6BZ1 - chains C and H of the 4 polymer chains in the assembly; structure by X-ray diffraction, 2.97 A resolution.

[Chain C]
Name: MEF2 chimera
From: Homo sapiens
Reference sequence: chimeric construct of Q02078, Q02080: residues 1-64 from Q02078 (MEF2A_HUMAN) positions 1-64 (same numbers); residues 65-91 from Q02080 positions 65-91 (same numbers); residues 92-95 from Q02078 (MEF2A_HUMAN) positions 92-95 (same numbers)
Amino-acid sequence (95 residues; row label = number of the first residue in the row):
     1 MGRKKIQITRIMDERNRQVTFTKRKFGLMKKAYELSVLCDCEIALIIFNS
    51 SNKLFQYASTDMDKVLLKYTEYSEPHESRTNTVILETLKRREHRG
Unresolved in the structure: 1, 92-95
Sequence notes: engineered mutation Val83 (Asp in Q02080)
Curated features (UniProtKB/Swiss-Prot):
  - DNA-binding region: Ala58 to Lys64 (Mef2-type)
  - modified residue: Ser59 (Phosphoserine)

[Chain H]
Molecule: 15-nt DNA strand
Sequence (15 nucleotides; numbered 1 to 15; the number before each row is that of its first residue):
     1 TTCTTATAAATAGTT
Unresolved in the structure: 1, 15

[Chain C / chain H interface]
Residue-residue contacts - 11 pairs, chain C then chain H:
  Gly2(C) - DT7(H)  hydrogen bond to the base
  Gly2(C) - DA8(H)  sugar contact
  Arg3(C) - DT4(H)  base contact
  Arg3(C) - DT5(H)  hydrogen bond to the base
  Arg3(C) - DA6(H)  sugar contact
  Arg3(C) - DT7(H)  sugar contact
  Lys4(C) - DA8(H)  sugar contact
  Lys5(C) - DA8(H)  sugar contact
  Lys5(C) - DA9(H)  salt bridge to the phosphate
  Lys31(C) - DA10(H)  phosphate contact
  Lys31(C) - DT11(H)  salt bridge to the phosphate
Interface residues without a listed pair, chain C (7 interface residues in all): Ile6, Val19
Interface residues without a listed pair, chain H (9 interface residues in all): DT2

[Summary]
7 residues of chain C and 9 residues of chain H are in contact, with 2 hydrogen bonds and 2 salt bridges.
Among the polar pairs are Gly2(C)-DT7(H), Arg3(C)-DT5(H) and Lys5(C)-DA9(H). From UniProt: a DNA-binding
region on chain C.
Here chain C is MEF2 chimera (Homo sapiens) and chain H is a 15-nt DNA strand. Entry 6BZ1 (MEF2 Chimera D83V
mutant/DNA complex) was determined by X-ray diffraction, deposited together with 6BYY.
